Entry 7WEB (electron microscopy, 3.70 A resolution); this record covers chains G and I of the 7 polymer chains in the assembly.

Chain G:
Protein: The heavy chain of Fab XGv347
Organism: Homo sapiens
Notes: antibody fragment or engineered binder
Sequence (123 residues; row label = number of the first residue in the row):
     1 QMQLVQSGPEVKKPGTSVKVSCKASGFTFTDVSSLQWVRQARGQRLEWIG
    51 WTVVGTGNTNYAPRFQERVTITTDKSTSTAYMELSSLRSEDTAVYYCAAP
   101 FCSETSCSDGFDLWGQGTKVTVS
Disulfide bonds: Cys22-Cys97, Cys102-Cys107

Chain I:
Protein: The light chain of Fab XGv347
Organism: Homo sapiens
Notes: antibody fragment or engineered binder
Sequence (107 residues; numbered 1 to 107; the number before each row is that of its first residue):
     1 EIVLTQSPGTLSLSPGDRATLSCRASQSVRISYLAWYQQKPGQAPRLLIS
    51 GSSSRATGIPDRFSASGSGTDFTLTISRLEPEDFAVYYCQQYANSPWTFG
   101 QGTKVEV
Disulfide bonds: Cys23-Cys89

Interface between chain G and chain I:
Pairs across the interface - 27 pairs, chain G then chain I:
  Gln36(G) with Trp97(I)
  Val38(G) with Phe99(I), hydrophobic
  Gln44(G) with Tyr88(I)
  Arg45(G) with Tyr88(I); Gly100(I); Gln101(I)
  Leu46(G) with Gln39(I); Pro45(I), hydrophobic; Tyr88(I); Phe99(I)
  Trp48(G) with Pro96(I), hydrophobic; Trp97(I)
  Trp51(G) with Asn94(I); Trp97(I)
  Pro63(G) with Pro96(I)
  Tyr96(G) with Gln43(I); Ala44(I), hydrophobic; Pro45(I)
  Asp109(G) with Tyr33(I); Tyr92(I)
  Gly110(G) with Leu47(I); Tyr92(I)
  Phe111(G) with Leu47(I); Tyr92(I), hydrophobic; Trp97(I), hydrophobic
  Trp114(G) with Pro45(I)
  Gly115(G) with Ala44(I)
Other interface residues (no listed pair), chain G (17 interface residues in all): Glu47, Asn60, Ser108
Other interface residues (no listed pair), chain I (17 interface residues in all): Arg46, Ser50, Gln90

Summary:
Chain G and chain I each contribute 17 residues to their interface.
Chain G is the heavy chain of Fab XGv347 and chain I is the light chain of Fab XGv347, both from Homo sapiens;
the structure, SARS-CoV-2 Omicron variant spike protein with two XGv347 binding to two open state RBDs, was
determined by electron microscopy, deposited together with 7WE7, 7WE8, 7WE9, 7WEA, 7WEC, 7WED and 3 further
entries.
